9FZZ - chains E and F of the 6 polymer chains in the assembly; structure by electron microscopy, 2.65 A resolution.

== Chain E ==
Protein: Acetyl-CoA decarbonylase/synthase complex subunit delta
From: Clostridium autoethanogenum DSM 10061
UniProt: F8TEQ6 (F8TEQ6_9CLOT); residue numbers follow UniProt; this construct covers 1-314
Amino-acid sequence (314 residues; row label = number of the first residue in the row):
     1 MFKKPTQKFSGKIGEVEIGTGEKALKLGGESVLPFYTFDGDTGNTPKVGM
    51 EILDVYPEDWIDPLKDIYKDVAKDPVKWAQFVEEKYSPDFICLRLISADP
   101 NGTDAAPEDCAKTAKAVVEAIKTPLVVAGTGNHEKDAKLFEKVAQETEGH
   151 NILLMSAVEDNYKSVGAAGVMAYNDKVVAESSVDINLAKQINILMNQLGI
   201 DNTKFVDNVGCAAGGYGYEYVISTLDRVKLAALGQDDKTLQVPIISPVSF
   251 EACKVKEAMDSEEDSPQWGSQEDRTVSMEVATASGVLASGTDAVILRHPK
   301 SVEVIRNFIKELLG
Unresolved in the structure: 1

== Chain F ==
Protein: Corrinoid iron-sulfur protein large subunit
From: Clostridium autoethanogenum DSM 10061
UniProt: F8TEQ7 (F8TEQ7_9CLOT); numbering as in UniProt (aligned over 1-450)
Amino-acid sequence (450 residues; each row starts with the number of its first residue):
     1 MALTGLNIFKLTPKKNCKDCGFPTCLAFSMKVAAGAVEIGKCPHMSDEAM
    51 EKLAEATAPIMKTITIGKGDNEYKLGGETVLFRHEKTFVNRNRFAVAFSD
   101 SMDDAEVDAKIQHIKDVDYVRIGEQMKTEFAAIKYAGNKDKYLALINKIK
   151 ASGVKVAYALVCEDVAVMKEALPLVKDENPLVYGANKDNFKEMVELVKGD
   201 KLALGVKADGLEALYGLVEEIQKLGYKNLVLDPGGKSIKEAFENTVQIRR
   251 INIEGQDRTFGYPSIIFLDELTKADKFMEVALSTLFTLKYGSLLVLSDMD
   301 YSRALPLYSIRQNVFTDPQKPMTVDLGIHGINNPDENSPVLCTVDFALTY
   351 FLVSGEVERSKVPVWMVIPDAGGYSVLTSWAAGKFTGAAIADEIKKCGIA
   401 EKTKNRTLLIPGKVAVLKGELEELLPDWNIVISSTEAMFIPKLLKELTAK
Unresolved in the structure: 1-4, 447-450
Bound ions: 4Fe-4S cluster Fe: Cys-17, Cys-20, Cys-25, Cys-42
Ligand contacts:
  - cobalamin (B12): Pro-321, Leu-341, Cys-342, Thr-343, Phe-346, Leu-348, Thr-349, Leu-352, Gly-373, Tyr-374, Ser-375, Val-376, Leu-377, Thr-378, Ala-381, Ala-382, Leu-409, Ile-410, Pro-411, Lys-413, Ser-433, Ser-434, Thr-435, Glu-436, Ala-437, Ile-440
  - 4Fe-4S cluster (SF4): Pro-13, Lys-15, Asn-16, Cys-17, Lys-18, Asp-19, Cys-20, Phe-22, Cys-25, Phe-28, Cys-42, Pro-43, His-44

== Chain E / chain F interface ==
Contacting residue pairs (79):
  Phe-2(E) with Glu-212(F); Tyr-215(F), hydrophobic; Ile-251(F), hydrophobic; Asp-257(F)
  Lys-3(E) with Ile-251(F)
  Lys-4(E) with Leu-211(F); Gln-247(F)
  Pro-5(E) with Gln-247(F); Arg-250(F), hydrogen bond (backbone-side chain); Ile-251(F), hydrophobic
  Gln-7(E) with Arg-250(F), hydrogen bond; Glu-254(F)
  Leu-33(E) with Phe-82(F), hydrophobic
  Phe-35(E) with Phe-242(F)
  Tyr-36(E) with Val-246(F); Arg-250(F); Lys-289(F), hydrogen bond
  Thr-37(E) with Lys-239(F)
  Phe-38(E) with Glu-243(F); Val-246(F), hydrophobic; Gln-247(F); Arg-250(F)
  Asp-39(E) with Arg-250(F), salt bridge
  Asn-101(E) with Phe-439(F)
  Gly-214(E) with Ser-309(F); Ile-310(F)
  Gly-215(E) with Arg-121(F), hydrogen bond (backbone-side chain); Ser-309(F); Asn-313(F)
  Tyr-216(E) with Asn-313(F); Leu-348(F), hydrophobic; Phe-351(F); Leu-352(F), hydrophobic
  Gly-217(E) with Asn-313(F); Leu-348(F)
  Tyr-218(E) with Asn-313(F)
  Glu-219(E) with Arg-83(F), hydrogen bond (backbone-side chain); Asn-313(F), hydrogen bond
  Tyr-220(E) with Phe-346(F)
  Ile-222(E) with Leu-288(F), hydrophobic
  Ser-223(E) with Arg-83(F), hydrogen bond
  Asp-226(E) with Phe-82(F); His-84(F)
  Arg-227(E) with His-84(F)
  Leu-230(E) with Phe-82(F), hydrophobic; His-84(F)
  Gln-267(E) with Tyr-301(F)
  Trp-268(E) with Tyr-301(F); Leu-305(F), hydrophobic
  Asp-273(E) with Lys-276(F), salt bridge; Phe-277(F)
  Arg-274(E) with Leu-305(F)
  Val-276(E) with Phe-277(F), hydrophobic
  Ser-277(E) with Val-280(F); Ser-302(F), hydrogen bond (side chain-backbone); Pro-306(F)
  Met-278(E) with Pro-306(F), hydrophobic
  Val-280(E) with Phe-277(F); Ala-281(F), hydrophobic
  Ala-281(E) with Val-280(F), hydrophobic; Thr-284(F); Pro-306(F), hydrophobic; Ile-310(F), hydrophobic
  Ser-284(E) with Ala-281(F)
  Gly-285(E) with Thr-284(F)
  Ala-288(E) with Leu-285(F), hydrophobic
  Lys-300(E) with Phe-277(F)
  Val-304(E) with Phe-277(F), hydrophobic
  Phe-308(E) with Met-278(F), hydrophobic; Ala-281(F), hydrophobic; Leu-282(F), hydrophobic
  Glu-311(E) with Ile-238(F); Lys-239(F); Met-278(F)
  Leu-312(E) with Ile-238(F), hydrophobic; Lys-239(F); Leu-285(F), hydrophobic
  Leu-313(E) with Lys-239(F), hydrogen bond (backbone-side chain)
  Gly-314(E) with Lys-239(F)
Other interface residues (no listed pair), chain E (47 interface residues in all): Pro-34, Glu-257, Ser-289, Asn-307
Other interface residues (no listed pair), chain F (45 interface residues in all): Glu-85, Tyr-290, Arg-303, Val-314, Thr-316, Met-438

== Summary ==
47 residues of chain E and 45 residues of chain F are in contact, with 9 hydrogen bonds and 2 salt bridges.
Polar pairs include Asp-39(E)/Arg-250(F), Asp-273(E)/Lys-276(F) and Pro-5(E)/Arg-250(F). Chain F binds 4Fe-4S
cluster and cobalamin.
Chain E is Acetyl-CoA decarbonylase/synthase complex subunit delta and chain F is Corrinoid iron-sulfur
protein large subunit, both from Clostridium autoethanogenum DSM 10061; the structure, Structure of carbon
monoxide dehydrogenase/acetyl-CoA synthase (CODH/ACS) in complex with corrinoid iron-sulfur protein (CoFeSP)
from Clostridium ..., was determined by electron microscopy, deposited together with 9FZY, 9G00, 9G01, 9G02,
9G03 and 9G7I.
